PDB entry 7RKY | electron microscopy, 3.80 A resolution | chains B and D of the 5 polymer chains in the assembly

Chain B:
Protein: Guanine nucleotide-binding protein G(I)/G(S)/G(T) subunit beta-1
Organism: Homo sapiens
Reference sequence: P62873 (GBB1_HUMAN); numbering as in UniProt (aligned over 2-340)
Sequence (345 residues; each row starts with the number of its first residue; numbers below 1 keep their minus sign (Gly-4 is residue -4)):
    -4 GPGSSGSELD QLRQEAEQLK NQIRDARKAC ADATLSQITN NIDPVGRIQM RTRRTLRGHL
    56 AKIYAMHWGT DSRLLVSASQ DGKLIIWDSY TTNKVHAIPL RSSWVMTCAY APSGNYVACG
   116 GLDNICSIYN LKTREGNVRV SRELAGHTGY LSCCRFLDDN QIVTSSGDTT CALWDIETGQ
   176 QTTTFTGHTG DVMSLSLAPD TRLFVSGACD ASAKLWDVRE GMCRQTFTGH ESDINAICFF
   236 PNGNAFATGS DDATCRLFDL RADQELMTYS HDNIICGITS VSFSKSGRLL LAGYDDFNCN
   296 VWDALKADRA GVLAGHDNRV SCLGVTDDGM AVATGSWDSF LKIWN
Disordered / not traced: -4 to 2
Differences from the reference sequence: expression tag (-4 to 1)
UniProt features mapped onto this chain:
  - modified residue: Ser2 (N-acetylserine), His266 (Phosphohistidine)
  - natural variant: Leu30 (L30F: In MRD42; uncertain significance), Arg52 (R52G: In MRD42), Gly64 (G64V: In MRD42), Asp76 (D76E: In MRD42; D76G: In MRD42), Gly77 (G77S: In MRD42), Lys78 (K78R: In MRD42), Ile80 (I80N: In MRD42; I80T: In MRD42), His91 (H91R: In MRD42; uncertain significance), Ala92 (A92T: In MRD42), Pro94 (P94S: In MRD42), Leu95 (L95P: In MRD42), Arg96 (R96L: In MRD42), 5 further natural variant entries in UniProt

Chain D:
Protein: Antibody fragment scFv16
Organism: Mus musculus
Notes: antibody fragment or engineered binder
Sequence (256 residues; numbered 1 to 244 plus 14 insertion-coded residues; 2 numbers in that range are skipped by the numbering (no residue carries them; nothing is unmodelled there); the number before each row is that of its first residue; a row labelled like 121A-121N holds insertion residues (121A, then the next letters in order)):
     1 DVQLVESGGG LVQPGGSRKL SCSASGFAFS SFGMHWVRQA PEKGLEWVAY ISSGSGTIYY
    61 ADTVKGRFTI SRDDPKNTLF LQMTSLRSED TAMYYCVRSI YYYGSSPFDF WGQGTTLTVS
   121 S
121A-121N GGGGSGGGGSGGGG
   124 SDIVMTQATS SVPVTPGESV SISCRSSKSL LHSNGNTYLY WFLQRPGQSP QLLIYRMSNL
   184 ASGVPDRFSG SGSGTAFTLT ISRLEAEDVG VYYCMQHLEY PLTFGAGTKL ELKGSLEVLF
   244 Q
Disordered / not traced: 121A-121N, 236-244
Cystine bridges: Cys22-Cys96, Cys147-Cys217

Interface between chain B and chain D:
Residue-residue contacts (7; chain B residue first):
  Arg68(B) with Tyr103(D)
  Leu69(B) with Tyr103(D), hydrophobic
  Val90(B) with Tyr102(D), hydrophobic
  Arg129(B) with Arg98(D), hydrogen bond (backbone-side chain)
  Glu130(B) with Gly26(D); Phe27(D); Ala28(D)
Interface residues without a listed pair, chain B (9 interface residues in all): Asp66, Asp83, His91, Gly131
Interface residues without a listed pair, chain D (9 interface residues in all): Val2, Phe32, Phe110

Overview:
The chain B/chain D interface involves 9 residues from each chain; the contacts include 1 hydrogen bond. Its
one hydrogen-bonded contact is Arg129(B)-Arg98(D).
Here chain B is Guanine nucleotide-binding protein G(I)/G(S)/G(T) subunit beta-1 (Homo sapiens) and chain D is
Antibody fragment scFv16 (Mus musculus). Entry 7RKY (Binding mode of US27-Gi-scFv16 in OCL-state) was
determined by electron microscopy, deposited together with 7RKF, 7RKM, 7RKN and 7RKX.
